Entry 7DN0 (electron microscopy, 3.50 A resolution); this record covers chains D and F of the 6 polymer chains in the assembly.

# Chain D
Protein: Tubulin alpha-1B chain
Organism: Sus scrofa
UniProt: Q2XVP4 (TBA1B_PIG); residues 1-451 here = UniProt positions 1-451
Amino-acid sequence (451 residues; numbered 1 to 451; the number before each row is that of its first residue):
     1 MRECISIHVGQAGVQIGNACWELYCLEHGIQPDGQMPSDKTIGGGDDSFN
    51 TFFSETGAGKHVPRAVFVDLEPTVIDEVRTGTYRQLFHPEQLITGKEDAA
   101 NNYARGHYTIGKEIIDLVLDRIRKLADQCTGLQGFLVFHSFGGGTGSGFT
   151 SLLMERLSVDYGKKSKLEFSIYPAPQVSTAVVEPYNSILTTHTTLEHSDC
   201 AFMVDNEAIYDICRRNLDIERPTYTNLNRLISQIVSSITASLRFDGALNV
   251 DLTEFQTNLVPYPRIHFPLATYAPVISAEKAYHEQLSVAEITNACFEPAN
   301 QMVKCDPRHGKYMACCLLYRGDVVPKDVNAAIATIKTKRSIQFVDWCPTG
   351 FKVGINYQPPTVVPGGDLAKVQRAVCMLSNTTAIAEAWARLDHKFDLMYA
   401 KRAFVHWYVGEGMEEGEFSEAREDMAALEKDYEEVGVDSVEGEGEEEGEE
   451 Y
Unresolved in the structure: 38-46, 438-451
Swiss-Prot annotation at these positions:
  - motif: Met1 to Cys4 (MREC motif)
  - active site: Glu254
  - binding site (GTP): Gly10, Gln11, Ala12, Gln15, Glu71, Ala99, Ser140, Gly143, Gly144, Thr145, Gly146, Thr179, Glu183, Asn206, Tyr224, Asn228, Leu252
  - binding site (Mg(2+)): Glu71
  - site: Tyr451 (Involved in polymerization)
  - modified residue: Lys40 (N6,N6,N6-trimethyllysine), Ser48 (Phosphoserine), Ser232 (Phosphoserine), Tyr282 (3'-nitrotyrosine), Arg339 (Omega-N-methylarginine), Ser439 (Phosphoserine), Glu443 (5-glutamyl polyglutamate), Glu445 (5-glutamyl polyglutamate), Tyr451 (3'-nitrotyrosine)
  - cross-link (Glycyl lysine isopeptide (Lys-Gly)): Lys326 (interchain with G-Cter in ubiquitin), Lys370 (interchain with G-Cter in ubiquitin)
Bound ions: Mg2+: Glu71 (together with GTP)
Ligand contacts:
  - phosphomethylphosphonic acid guanylate ester (G2P): Ala247, Leu248, Glu254
  - GTP (guanosine-5'-triphosphate): Gly10, Gln11, Ala12, Gln15, Asp98, Ala99, Ala100, Asn101, Ser140, Gly142, Gly143, Gly144, Thr145, Gly146, Ile171, Thr179, Glu183, Asn206, Tyr224, Leu227, Asn228

# Chain F
Protein: Tubulin beta chain
Organism: Sus scrofa
UniProt: P02554 (TBB_PIG); the author numbering skips numbers that UniProt does not, so the offset changes along the chain: 1-44 = UniProt 1-44; 47-360 = UniProt 45-358; 369-455 = UniProt 359-445
Amino-acid sequence (445 residues; each row starts with the number of its first residue; note: 10 numbers in that range are skipped by the numbering (no residue carries them; nothing is unmodelled there)):
     1 MREIVHIQAGQCGNQIGAKFWEVISDEHGIDPTGSYHGDSDLQL
    47 ERINVYYNEAAGNKYVPRAILVDLEPGTMDSVRSGPFGQIFRPDNFVFGQ
    97 SGAGNNWAKGHYTEGAELVDSVLDVVRKESESCDCLQGFQLTHSLGGGTG
   147 SGMGTLLISKIREEYPDRIMNTFSVVPSPKVSDTVVEPYNATLSVHQLVE
   197 NTDETYCIDNEALYDICFRTLKLTTPTYGDLNHLVSATMSGVTTCLRFPG
   247 QLNADLRKLAVNMVPFPRLHFFMPGFAPLTSRGSQQYRALTVPELTQQMF
   297 DAKNMMAACDPRHGRYLTVAAVFRGRMSMKEVDEQMLNVQNKNSSYFVEW
   347 IPNNVKTAVCDIPP
   369 RGLKMSATFIGNSTAIQELFKRISEQFTAMFRRKAFLHWYTGEGMDEMEF
   419 TEAESNMNDLVSEYQQYQDATADEQGEFEEEGEEDEA
Unresolved in the structure: 437-455
Swiss-Prot annotation at these positions:
  - motif: Met1 to Ile4 (MREI motif)
  - binding site (GTP): Gln11, Glu71, Ser140, Gly144, Thr145, Gly146, Asn206, Asn228
  - binding site (Mg(2+)): Glu71
  - modified residue: Ser40 (Phosphoserine), Lys60 (N6-acetyllysine), Ser174 (Phosphoserine), Thr287 (Phosphothreonine), Thr292 (Phosphothreonine), Arg320 (Omega-N-methylarginine), Glu448 (5-glutamyl polyglutamate)
  - cross-link (Glycyl lysine isopeptide (Lys-Gly)): Lys60 (interchain with G-Cter in ubiquitin), Lys326 (interchain with G-Cter in ubiquitin)
Ligand contacts:
  - phosphomethylphosphonic acid guanylate ester (G2P): Gly10, Gln11, Cys12, Gln15, Ile16, Ala99, Asn101, Ser140, Gly142, Gly143, Gly144, Thr145, Gly146, Asp179, Thr180, Glu183, Asn206, Tyr224, Asn228
  - taccalonolide AJ (TAJ): Lys19, Leu217, Leu219, Thr223, Gly225, Asp226, His229, Pro274, Leu275, Thr276, Arg278, Arg369, Gly370, Leu371

# Chain D / chain F interface
Contacting residue pairs (48; chain D residue first):
  Thr130(D) - Gln96(F)  hydrogen bond
  Lys163(D) - Glu411(F)  salt bridge
  Ala247(D) - Gln11(F)  hydrogen bond (backbone-side chain)
  Leu248(D) - Asp179(F)
  Asn249(D) - Gln11(F)  hydrogen bond
  Asp251(D) - Glu71(F)
  Glu254(D) - Gly100(F)
  Glu254(D) - Asn101(F)
  Gln256(D) - Trp407(F)
  Thr257(D) - Gly100(F)  hydrogen bond (side chain-backbone)
  Thr257(D) - Asn102(F)
  Thr257(D) - Val182(F)
  Thr257(D) - Phe404(F)
  Asn258(D) - Thr180(F)
  Asn258(D) - Val181(F)
  Asn258(D) - Phe404(F)
  Val260(D) - His406(F)
  Val260(D) - Trp407(F)  hydrogen bond (backbone-side chain)
  Pro261(D) - Phe404(F)
  Pro261(D) - His406(F)  hydrogen bond (backbone-side chain)
  Tyr262(D) - Arg401(F)  hydrogen bond (side chain-backbone)
  Tyr262(D) - His406(F)
  Pro263(D) - His406(F)
  Val324(D) - Thr221(F)
  Val324(D) - Pro222(F)
  Pro325(D) - Tyr210(F)
  Pro325(D) - Tyr224(F)  hydrophobic
  Lys326(D) - Phe214(F)
  Lys326(D) - Pro222(F)
  Asn329(D) - Val177(F)
  Ile332(D) - Val177(F)  hydrophobic
  Ala333(D) - Val177(F)
  Trp346(D) - Met398(F)
  Trp346(D) - Arg401(F)
  Trp346(D) - Ala403(F)  hydrophobic
  Pro348(D) - Gln394(F)
  Pro348(D) - Met398(F)
  Thr349(D) - Ser178(F)  hydrogen bond
  Thr349(D) - Thr180(F)  hydrogen bond (side chain-backbone)
  Thr349(D) - Val181(F)
  Thr349(D) - Pro184(F)
  Thr349(D) - Met398(F)
  Phe351(D) - Ser178(F)
  Phe351(D) - Asp179(F)
  Phe351(D) - Thr180(F)
  Lys352(D) - Asn101(F)
  Lys352(D) - Asp179(F)
  Val353(D) - Asp179(F)
Also at the interface, not in a pair above, chain D (33 interface residues in all): Met1, Gln133, Asp199, Asp245, Thr253, Gly350, Val435
Also at the interface, not in a pair above, chain F (32 interface residues in all): Ser77, Ser97, Cys213, Leu219, Ala397, Lys402

# Overview
33 residues of chain D and 32 residues of chain F are in contact, with 9 hydrogen bonds and 1 salt bridge.
Polar contacts include Lys163(D)-Glu411(F), Thr130(D)-Gln96(F) and Ala247(D)-Gln11(F). Phosphomethylphosphonic
acid guanylate ester is bound between chain D and chain F. Chain D binds GTP.
Here chain D is Tubulin alpha-1B chain and chain F is Tubulin beta chain, both from Sus scrofa. Entry 7DN0
(AJ-GMPCPP-MT-non-seam) was determined by electron microscopy.
